PDB entry 7KU7 | electron microscopy, 3.40 A resolution | chains C and K of the 12 polymer chains in the assembly

[Chain C]
Name: integrase
Source organism: Rous sarcoma virus (strain Schmidt-Ruppin A)
Notes: EC 2.7.7.-
UniProtKB: P03354 (POL_RSVP); residues 1-278 here correspond to UniProt positions 1281-1558 (UniProt number = residue number + 1280)
Sequence (278 residues; row label = number of the first residue in the row):
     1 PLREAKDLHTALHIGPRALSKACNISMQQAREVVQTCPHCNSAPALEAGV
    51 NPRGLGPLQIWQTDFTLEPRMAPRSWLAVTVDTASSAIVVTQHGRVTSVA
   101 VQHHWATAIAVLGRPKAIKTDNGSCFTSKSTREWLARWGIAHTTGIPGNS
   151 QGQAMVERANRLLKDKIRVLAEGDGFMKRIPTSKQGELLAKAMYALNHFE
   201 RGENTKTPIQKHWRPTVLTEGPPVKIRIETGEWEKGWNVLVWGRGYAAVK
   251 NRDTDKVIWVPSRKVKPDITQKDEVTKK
Unresolved in the structure: 1-53, 215-220, 270-278
Construct notes: conflict Lys166 (Arg1446 in P03354)
Curated features (UniProtKB/Swiss-Prot):
  - DNA-binding region: Pro222 to Thr270 (Integrase-type)
  - region: Asp268 to Lys278 (Involved in homooctamerization)
  - binding site (Zn(2+)): His9, His13, Cys37, Cys40
  - binding site (Mg(2+)): Asp64, Asp121, Glu157
Reported in the primary citation:
  - mutagenesis - R263A: abolished binding to octameric CSC
  - mutagenesis - R263K: decreased binding to octameric CSC
  - mutagenesis - S262R: decreased binding to octameric CSC intasomes
  - mutagenesis - S262P: abolished expression

[Chain K]
Molecule: 18-nt DNA strand
Sequence (18 nucleotides; each row starts with the number of its first residue):
     1 AATGTTGTCTTATGCAAT

[How chain C and chain K interact]
Residue-residue contacts (6; chain C residue first):
  Gly245(C) - DT3(K)  base contact
  Tyr246(C) - DA2(K)  phosphate contact
  Tyr246(C) - DT3(K)  phosphate contact
  Trp259(C) - DA1(K)  phosphate contact
  Trp259(C) - DA2(K)  phosphate contact
  Arg263(C) - DG4(K)  salt bridge to the phosphate
Other interface residues (no listed pair), chain C (5 interface residues in all): Pro261

[Overview]
The interface between chain C and chain K involves 5 residues on one side and 4 on the other, with 1 salt
bridge. The salt-bridged pair is Arg263(C)-DG4(K). From the paper: R263A of chain C abolishes binding to
octameric CSC; R263K of chain C reduces binding to octameric CSC; 4 substitutions were tested in all.
Here chain C is integrase (Rous sarcoma virus (strain Schmidt-Ruppin A)) and chain K is an 18-nt DNA strand.
Entry 7KU7 (Cryo-EM structure of Rous sarcoma virus cleaved synaptic complex (CSC) with HIV-1 integrase strand
transfer inhibitor ...) was determined by electron microscopy, deposited together with 7JN3 and 7KUI.
